5XZT - chains A and B; structure by X-ray diffraction, 1.80 A resolution.

Chain A (and B):
Molecule: Hydroxynitrile lyase
Source organism: Passiflora edulis
Notes: engineered mutation(s): Depletion from 107-121; chain B of this document is another copy of the same molecule, construct and numbering; everything in this record applies to it too
UniProtKB: A0A1L7NZN4 (A0A1L7NZN4_PASED); residues 1-106 here correspond to UniProt positions 27-132 (UniProt number = residue number + 26)
Sequence (107 residues; each row starts with the number of its first residue; numbering starts at 0):
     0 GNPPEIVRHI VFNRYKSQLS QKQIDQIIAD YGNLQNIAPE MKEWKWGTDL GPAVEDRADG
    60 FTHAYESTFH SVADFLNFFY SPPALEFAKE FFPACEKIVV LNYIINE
Not modelled in the structure: 0-2
Differences from the reference sequence: expression tag (0)
Small-molecule neighbours: hexane-1,6-diol (HEZ): His8, Val10, Tyr30, Phe77, Phe78, Ala83, Phe86, Phe90, Phe91, Ile97, Val99

How chain A and chain B interact:
Contacting residue pairs (79; chain A residue first):
  Arg7(A) with Glu65(B), salt bridge
  His8(A) with Glu54(B), salt bridge
  Ile9(A) with Ile9(B), hydrophobic; Phe11(B), hydrophobic
  Phe11(A) with Ile9(B), hydrophobic; Phe11(B), hydrophobic; Val98(B), hydrophobic; Leu100(B), hydrophobic
  Trp43(A) with Glu106(B)
  Lys44(A) with Tyr102(B); Ile104(B); Asn105(B)
  Trp45(A) with Tyr102(B); Ile103(B); Ile104(B); Asn105(B), hydrogen bond (backbone-backbone)
  Gly46(A) with Tyr102(B); Ile103(B); Asn105(B)
  Thr47(A) with Asn101(B); Tyr102(B)
  Asp48(A) with Leu100(B); Asn101(B), hydrogen bond (side chain-backbone)
  Leu49(A) with Asn101(B), hydrogen bond (backbone-backbone); Ile103(B), hydrophobic
  Val53(A) with Phe74(B), hydrophobic
  Glu54(A) with His8(B), salt bridge; Phe74(B); Phe78(B); Val99(B); Asn101(B), hydrogen bond
  Arg56(A) with Phe91(B); Val98(B); Val99(B), hydrogen bond (backbone-backbone)
  Ala57(A) with Val98(B); Val99(B), hydrogen bond (backbone-backbone); Leu100(B), hydrophobic
  Phe60(A) with Val98(B), hydrophobic; Leu100(B), hydrophobic
  His62(A) with Leu100(B)
  Ala63(A) with Leu100(B), hydrophobic; Tyr102(B), hydrophobic
  Glu65(A) with Arg7(B), salt bridge; Ile9(B); Tyr102(B), hydrogen bond
  Val71(A) with Leu49(B), hydrophobic
  Phe74(A) with Val53(B), hydrophobic; Glu54(B)
  Leu75(A) with Val53(B)
  Phe78(A) with Arg56(B)
  Phe91(A) with Arg56(B)
  Ile97(A) with Arg56(B)
  Val98(A) with Phe11(B), hydrophobic; Arg56(B); Ala57(B); Phe60(B), hydrophobic
  Val99(A) with Glu54(B); Arg56(B), hydrogen bond (backbone-backbone); Ala57(B), hydrogen bond (backbone-backbone)
  Leu100(A) with Phe11(B), hydrophobic; Asp48(B); Phe60(B), hydrophobic; His62(B)
  Asn101(A) with Thr47(B); Asp48(B), hydrogen bond (backbone-side chain); Leu49(B), hydrogen bond (backbone-backbone); Glu54(B), hydrogen bond
  Tyr102(A) with Gly46(B); Thr47(B); Ala63(B), hydrophobic; Glu65(B), hydrogen bond
  Ile103(A) with Trp45(B); Gly46(B)
  Ile104(A) with Lys44(B); Trp45(B)
  Asn105(A) with Lys44(B); Trp45(B), hydrogen bond (backbone-backbone); Gly46(B)
  Glu106(A) with Lys44(B)
Interface residues without a listed pair, chain A (39 interface residues in all): Val6, Gln34, Ala52, Asp58, Thr61
Interface residues without a listed pair, chain B (37 interface residues in all): Val6, Trp43, Asp58, Thr61, Val71, Leu75, Ile97

In short:
Chain A and chain B form an interface of 39 and 37 residues respectively; the contacts include 14 hydrogen
bonds and 4 salt bridges. Among the polar pairs are Arg7(A)-Glu65(B), His8(A)-Glu54(B) and Asp48(A)-Asn101(B).
Ligands of chain A: hexane-1,6-diol.
Chain A and chain B are both Hydroxynitrile lyase (Passiflora edulis); the structure, C-terminal peptide
depleted mutant of hydroxynitrile lyase from Passiflora edulis (PeHNL), was determined by X-ray diffraction
(same publication as 5XZQ and 5Y02).
